4HN6 - chains A and D of the 4 polymer chains in the assembly; structure by X-ray diffraction, 2.55 A resolution.

Chain A:
Protein: Glucocorticoid receptor
Source organism: Homo sapiens
UniProtKB: P04150 (GCR_HUMAN); residues 417-506 here = UniProt positions 417-506
Amino-acid sequence (114 residues; numbered 393 to 506; the number before each row is that of its first residue):
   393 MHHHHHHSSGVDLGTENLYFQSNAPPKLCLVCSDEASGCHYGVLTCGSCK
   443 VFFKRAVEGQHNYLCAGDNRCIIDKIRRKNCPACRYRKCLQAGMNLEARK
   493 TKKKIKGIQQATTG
Not modelled in the structure: 393-418, 491-506
Construct notes: expression tag (393-416); engineered mutation Asp-460 (Arg in P04150), Arg-462 (Asp in P04150)
Ion coordination: Zn2+ site 1: Cys-421, Cys-424, Cys-438, Cys-441; Zn2+ site 2: Cys-457, Cys-463, Cys-473, Cys-476
From the paper describing this entry:
  - conformationally variable residues (side-chain flip): His-453
  - mutagenesis - K442A: decreased binding to nGRE
  - mutagenesis - A458T: decreased binding to (+)GRE
  - mutagenesis - A458T: decreased binding to TSLP nGRE

Chain D:
Molecule: 16-nt DNA strand
Sequence (16 nucleotides; row label = number of the first residue in the row):
   842 AGCTCTCCCGGAGGCG

Interface between chain A and chain D:
Residue-residue contacts (12; chain A residue first):
  Gly-439(A) with DT847(D), base contact
  Ser-440(A) with DC846(D), phosphate contact
  Val-443(A) with DC846(D), base contact; DT847(D), base contact
  Phe-444(A) with DT845(D), phosphate contact
  Arg-447(A) with DC844(D), salt bridge to the phosphate; DT845(D), base contact
  His-453(A) with DC844(D), salt bridge to the phosphate
  Arg-470(A) with DC846(D), salt bridge to the phosphate
  Lys-471(A) with DT845(D), hydrogen bond to the phosphate; DC846(D), salt bridge to the phosphate
  Arg-477(A) with DC846(D), salt bridge to the phosphate
Other interface residues (no listed pair), chain A (10 interface residues in all): Pro-474
Other interface residues (no listed pair), chain D (5 interface residues in all): DG843

In short:
10 residues of chain A face 5 of chain D across their interface, with 1 hydrogen bond and 5 salt bridges.
Among the polar pairs are Lys-471(A)/DT845(D), Arg-447(A)/DC844(D) and His-453(A)/DC844(D). Cys-421(A),
Cys-424(A), Cys-438(A) and Cys-441(A) form the Zn2+ site 1. From the paper: K442A of chain A reduces binding
to nGRE; conformational variability at His-453(A).
Chain A is Glucocorticoid receptor (Homo sapiens) and chain D is a 16-nt DNA strand; the structure, GR DNA
Binding Domain R460D/D462R - TSLP nGRE Complex, was determined by X-ray diffraction (same publication as
4HN5).
